7ELN - chains L and T of the 26 polymer chains in the assembly; structure by electron microscopy, 3.00 A resolution.

# Chain L
Protein: CRISPR type I-F/YPEST-associated protein Csy2
From: Pseudomonas aeruginosa
Reference sequence: B3G161 (B3G161_PSEAI); residues 1-327 here = UniProt positions 1-327
Sequence (327 residues; each row starts with the number of its first residue):
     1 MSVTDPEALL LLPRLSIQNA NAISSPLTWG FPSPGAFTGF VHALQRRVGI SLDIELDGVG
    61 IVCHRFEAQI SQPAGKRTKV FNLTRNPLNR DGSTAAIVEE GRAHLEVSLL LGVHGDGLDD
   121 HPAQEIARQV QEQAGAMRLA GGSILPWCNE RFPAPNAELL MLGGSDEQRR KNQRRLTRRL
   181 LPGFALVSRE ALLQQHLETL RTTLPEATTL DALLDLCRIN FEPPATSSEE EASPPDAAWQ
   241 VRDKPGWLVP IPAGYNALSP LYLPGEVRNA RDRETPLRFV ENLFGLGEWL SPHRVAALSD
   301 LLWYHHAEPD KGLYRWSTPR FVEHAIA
Unresolved in the structure: 1-2, 224-238, 323-327

# Chain T
Molecule: 60-nt RNA strand
From: Pseudomonas aeruginosa
Sequence (60 nucleotides; each row starts with the number of its first residue):
     1 CUAAGAAAUU CACGGCGGGC UUGAUGUCCG CGUCUACCUG GUUCACUGCC GUGUAGGCAG

# Chain L / chain T interface
Contacting residue pairs - 32 pairs, chain L then chain T:
  Pro-26(L) with A3(T), base contact
  Ser-33(L) with A3(T), hydrogen bond to the phosphate
  Gly-35(L) with A3(T), phosphate contact
  Ala-36(L) with U2(T), base contact; A3(T), hydrogen bond to the phosphate
  Gly-39(L) with C1(T), sugar contact; U2(T), sugar contact
  Phe-40(L) with U2(T), hydrogen bond to the base
  His-42(L) with C1(T), sugar contact
  Ala-43(L) with C1(T), sugar contact; U2(T), base contact
  Arg-46(L) with C1(T), hydrogen bond to the base
  Arg-47(L) with U2(T), base contact
  Thr-84(L) with A7(T), sugar contact; U9(T), phosphate contact
  Arg-85(L) with A7(T), hydrogen bond to the sugar; A8(T), hydrogen bond to the sugar; U9(T), hydrogen bond to the base; U10(T), sugar contact
  Asn-86(L) with A7(T), base contact
  Pro-87(L) with A7(T), phosphate contact; A8(T), phosphate contact
  Arg-138(L) with U2(T), hydrogen bond to the base; G5(T), salt bridge to the phosphate; A6(T), salt bridge to the phosphate
  Leu-139(L) with U2(T), base contact
  Gly-141(L) with A4(T), phosphate contact; G5(T), phosphate contact
  Tyr-255(L) with A3(T), phosphate contact
  Arg-271(L) with U2(T), salt bridge to the phosphate; A4(T), hydrogen bond to the base
  Asn-282(L) with A3(T), hydrogen bond to the base
Also at the interface, not in a pair above, chain L (26 interface residues in all): Asn-21, Ser-24, Arg-102, Met-137, Ala-140, Gly-142

# Overview
Chain L and chain T form an interface of 26 and 10 residues respectively; the contacts include 10 hydrogen
bonds and 3 salt bridges. Among the polar pairs are Phe-40(L)/U2(T), Arg-46(L)/C1(T) and Arg-85(L)/U9(T).
Chain L is CRISPR type I-F/YPEST-associated protein Csy2 and chain T is a 60-nt RNA strand, both from
Pseudomonas aeruginosa; the structure, Structure of Csy-AcrIF24-dsDNA, was determined by electron microscopy
(same publication as 7ELM and 7WE6).
